PDB entry 7JN3 | electron microscopy, 3.21 A resolution | chains A and H of the 12 polymer chains in the assembly

# Chain A (and H)
Name: integrase
From: Rous sarcoma virus (strain Schmidt-Ruppin A)
Notes: EC 3.4.23.-, 2.7.7.49, 2.7.7.7, 3.1.26.4, 2.7.7.-, 3.1.-.-; chain H of this document is another copy of the same molecule, construct and numbering; everything in this record applies to it too
Reference sequence: P03354 (POL_RSVP); residues 1-278 here correspond to UniProt positions 1281-1558 (UniProt number = residue number + 1280)
Chain sequence (278 residues; each row starts with the number of its first residue):
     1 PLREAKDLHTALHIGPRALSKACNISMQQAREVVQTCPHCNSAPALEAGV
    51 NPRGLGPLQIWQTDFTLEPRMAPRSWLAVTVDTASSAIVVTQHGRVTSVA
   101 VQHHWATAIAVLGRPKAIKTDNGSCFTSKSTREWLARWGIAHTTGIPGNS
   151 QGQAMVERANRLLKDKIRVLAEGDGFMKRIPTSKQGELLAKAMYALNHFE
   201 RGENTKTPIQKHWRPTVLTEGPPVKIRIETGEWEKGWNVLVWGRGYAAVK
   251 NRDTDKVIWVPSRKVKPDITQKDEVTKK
Not modelled in the structure: 270-278 (chain H: 1-51, 213-220, 270-278)
Differences from the reference sequence: variant K166 (Arg1446 in P03354)
Ion coordination: Zn2+: H9, H13, C37, C40; Mg2+ site 1: D64, E157 (together with ZZX); Mg2+ site 2: D64, D121 (together with ZZX)
Small-molecule neighbours: ZZX ((6S)-2-(3-chloro-4-fluorobenzyl)-8-ethyl-10-hydroxy-N,6-dimethyl-1,9-dioxo-1,2,6,7,8,9-hexahydropyrazino[1',2':1,5]pyrrolo[2,3-d]pyridazine-4-carboxamide): D64, F65, D121, S150, Q151, A154, E157
Swiss-Prot annotation at these positions:
  - DNA-binding region: P222 to T270 (Integrase-type)
  - region: D268 to K278 (Involved in homooctamerization)
  - binding site (Zn(2+)): H9, H13, C37, C40
  - binding site (Mg(2+)): D64, D121, E157
Reported in the primary citation:
  - Mg2+ coordination: D64, D121, E157
  - catalytic residues: D64, D121, E157
  - binding site for ZZX: S150, Q151
  - binding site for the 18-nt DNA strand: Q151
  - mutagenesis - R263A: abolished binding to octameric CSC
  - mutagenesis - R263K: decreased binding to octameric CSC
  - mutagenesis - S262R: decreased binding to octameric CSC intasomes
  - mutagenesis - S262P: abolished expression

# Chain A / chain H interface
Residue-residue contacts (9; chain A residue first):
  A45(A) - G245(H)
  A45(A) - Y246(H)  hydrogen bond (backbone-side chain)
  E47(A) - R244(H)
  E47(A) - Y246(H)
  A48(A) - R244(H)  hydrogen bond (backbone-side chain)
  E229(A) - W242(H)  hydrogen bond (backbone-side chain)
  T230(A) - W242(H)
  R263(A) - R244(H)
  K264(A) - R244(H)
Also at the interface, not in a pair above, chain A (13 interface residues in all): E32, A43, L46, G49, R227, G231
Also at the interface, not in a pair above, chain H (5 interface residues in all): R263

# Summary
The interface between chain A and chain H involves 13 residues on one side and 5 on the other; the contacts
include 3 hydrogen bonds. Polar contacts include A45(A)-Y246(H), A48(A)-R244(H) and E229(A)-W242(H). From the
paper: catalytic residues D64(A), D121(A) and E157(A); R263A of chain A abolishes binding to octameric CSC; 4
substitutions were tested in all.
Both chains are integrase (Rous sarcoma virus (strain Schmidt-Ruppin A)). Entry 7JN3 (Cryo-EM structure of
Rous sarcoma virus cleaved synaptic complex (CSC) with HIV-1 integrase strand transfer inhibitor ...) was
determined by electron microscopy, deposited together with 7KU7 and 7KUI.
